5WFE - chains J and L of the 12 polymer chains in the assembly; structure by electron microscopy, 3.64 A resolution.

[Chain J]
Molecule: 62-nt DNA strand
Sequence (62 nucleotides; row label = number of the first residue in the row; numbers below 1 keep their minus sign (DA-8 is residue -8)):
    -8 ATAAAGTTGGTAGATTGTGACTGGCTTAAAAAATCATTAATTAATAATAG
    42 GTTATGTTTAGA
Not modelled in the structure: -8 to -7

[Chain L]
Molecule: Integration host factor subunit beta
Organism: Escherichia coli S88
UniProt: B7MHM1 (IHFB_ECO45); numbering as in UniProt (aligned over 1-94)
Amino-acid sequence (94 residues; numbered 1 to 94; the number before each row is that of its first residue):
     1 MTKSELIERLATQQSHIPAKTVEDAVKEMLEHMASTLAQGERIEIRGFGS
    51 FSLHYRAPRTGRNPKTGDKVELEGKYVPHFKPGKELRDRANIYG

[How chain J and chain L interact]
Contacting residue pairs (15):
  DT28(J) with Pro64(L), base contact; Lys65(L), hydrogen bond to the base
  DT29(J) with Arg62(L), base contact; Pro64(L), base contact
  DT32(J) with Arg59(L), sugar contact
  DT33(J) with Ala57(L), phosphate contact
  DA34(J) with His54(L), sugar contact; Arg56(L), salt bridge to the phosphate; His79(L), hydrogen bond to the phosphate
  DT44(J) with Arg46(L), hydrogen bond to the base
  DA45(J) with Glu44(L), phosphate contact; Arg46(L), sugar contact
  DT46(J) with Glu44(L), phosphate contact; Ile45(L), phosphate contact; Arg46(L), sugar contact
Interface residues without a listed pair, chain J (11 interface residues in all): DA31, DA35, DT43

[In short]
Chain J and chain L each contribute 11 residues to their interface; the contacts include 3 hydrogen bonds and
1 salt bridge. Polar pairs include DT28(J)-Lys65(L), DT44(J)-Arg46(L) and DA34(J)-His79(L).
Chain J is a 62-nt DNA strand and chain L is Integration host factor subunit beta (Escherichia coli S88); the
structure, Cas1-Cas2-IHF-DNA holo-complex, was determined by electron microscopy (same publication as 5VVJ,
5VVK and 5VVL).
